PDB entry 7UBR | X-ray diffraction, 2.05 A resolution | chains H and L of the 4 polymer chains in the assembly

== Chain H ==
Name: 10E5 Fab heavy chain
Source organism: Homo sapiens
Notes: antibody fragment or engineered binder
Sequence (221 residues; row label = number of the first residue in the row):
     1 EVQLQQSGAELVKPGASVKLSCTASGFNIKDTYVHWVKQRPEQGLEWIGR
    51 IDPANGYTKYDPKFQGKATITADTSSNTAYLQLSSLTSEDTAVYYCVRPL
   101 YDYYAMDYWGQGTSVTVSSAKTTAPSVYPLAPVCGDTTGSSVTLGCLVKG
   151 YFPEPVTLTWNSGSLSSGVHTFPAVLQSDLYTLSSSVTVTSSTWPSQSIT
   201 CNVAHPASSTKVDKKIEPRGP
Disordered / not traced: 135-137, 220-221
Disulfide bonds: C22-C96, C146-C201

== Chain L ==
Name: 10E5 Fab light chain
Source organism: Homo sapiens
Notes: antibody fragment or engineered binder
Sequence (214 residues; row label = number of the first residue in the row):
     1 DILMTQSPSSMSVSLGDTVSITCHASQGISSNIGWLQQKPGKSFMGLIYY
    51 GTNLVDGVPSRFSGSGSGADYSLTISSLDSEDFADYYCVQYAQLPYTFGG
   101 GTKLEIKRADAAPTVSIFPPSSEQLTSGGASVVCFLNNFYPKDINVKWKI
   151 DGSERQNGVLNSWTDQDSKDSTYSMSSTLTLTKDEYERHNSYTCEATHKT
   201 STSPIVKSFNRNEC
Disulfide bonds: C23-C88, C134-C194

== Chain H / chain L interface ==
Cross-chain cystine bridges: C134(H)-C214(L)
Residue-residue contacts - 77 pairs, chain H then chain L:
  H35(H) - Y96(L)
  V37(H) - F98(L)  hydrophobic
  Q39(H) - Q38(L)  hydrogen bond
  Q39(H) - F44(L)
  Q39(H) - Y87(L)
  L45(H) - F44(L)  hydrophobic
  L45(H) - Y87(L)  hydrophobic
  L45(H) - F98(L)  hydrophobic
  W47(H) - P95(L)  hydrophobic
  W47(H) - Y96(L)
  W47(H) - F98(L)
  R50(H) - L94(L)
  K59(H) - L94(L)
  D61(H) - P95(L)
  Y95(H) - Q38(L)  hydrogen bond
  Y95(H) - S43(L)
  Y95(H) - F44(L)
  L100(H) - V55(L)  hydrophobic
  L100(H) - D56(L)
  Y101(H) - Y49(L)
  Y101(H) - D56(L)  hydrogen bond
  D102(H) - Y49(L)
  D102(H) - Y91(L)  hydrogen bond
  Y104(H) - Y91(L)
  Y104(H) - Y96(L)  hydrogen bond (backbone-side chain)
  M106(H) - L36(L)
  M106(H) - Y96(L)  hydrophobic
  D107(H) - G46(L)  hydrogen bond (backbone-backbone)
  D107(H) - Y49(L)
  D107(H) - V55(L)
  W109(H) - L36(L)
  W109(H) - F44(L)  hydrophobic
  G110(H) - S43(L)  hydrogen bond (backbone-side chain)
  Q111(H) - S43(L)
  Y128(H) - S121(L)
  Y128(H) - E123(L)
  Y128(H) - Q124(L)
  Y128(H) - S127(L)
  P129(H) - S121(L)
  P129(H) - E123(L)
  L130(H) - F118(L)
  L130(H) - V133(L)  hydrophobic
  A131(H) - F118(L)
  V133(H) - P119(L)
  V133(H) - F209(L)  hydrophobic
  V133(H) - C214(L)  hydrophobic
  C134(H) - C214(L)  disulfide
  T143(H) - S116(L)
  T143(H) - F118(L)
  L144(H) - F118(L)
  L147(H) - S131(L)
  K149(H) - S131(L)
  K149(H) - T180(L)
  S167(H) - K169(L)  hydrogen bond
  H170(H) - N137(L)
  H170(H) - N138(L)  hydrogen bond
  H170(H) - S174(L)
  F172(H) - F135(L)  hydrophobic
  F172(H) - N137(L)
  F172(H) - S162(L)
  F172(H) - T164(L)
  F172(H) - S174(L)
  F172(H) - M175(L)
  F172(H) - S176(L)
  P173(H) - S162(L)  hydrogen bond (backbone-side chain)
  P173(H) - W163(L)
  V175(H) - L160(L)  hydrophobic
  V175(H) - N161(L)
  V175(H) - S162(L)
  Q177(H) - L160(L)
  S184(H) - F135(L)
  S184(H) - S176(L)  hydrogen bond
  S185(H) - F135(L)
  S186(H) - F135(L)
  S186(H) - N137(L)  hydrogen bond
  R219(H) - P119(L)  hydrogen bond (side chain-backbone)
  R219(H) - P120(L)
Also at the interface, not in a pair above, chain H (47 interface residues in all): E46, K63, A105, G112, P132, G145, T171, T182, K214
Also at the interface, not in a pair above, chain L (44 interface residues in all): D1, K42, M45, Y50, I117

== In short ==
47 residues of chain H and 44 residues of chain L are in contact, with 1 disulfide bond and 13 hydrogen bonds.
Polar contacts include Q39(H)-Q38(L), Y95(H)-Q38(L) and Y101(H)-D56(L).
Chain H is 10E5 Fab heavy chain and chain L is 10E5 Fab light chain, both from Homo sapiens; the structure,
Integrin alpha IIB beta3 complex with GR144053, was determined by X-ray diffraction (same publication as 7L8P,
7TCT, 7TD8, 7THO, 7TMZ, 7TPD and 15 further entries).
